Entry 7TYL (electron microscopy, 3.30 A resolution); this record covers chains A and B of the 6 polymer chains in the assembly.

[Chain A]
Name: Guanine nucleotide-binding protein G(s) subunit alpha isoforms short
Organism: Homo sapiens
UniProt: P63092 (GNAS2_HUMAN); numbering as in UniProt (aligned over 1-394)
Amino-acid sequence (394 residues; numbered 1 to 394; the number before each row is that of its first residue):
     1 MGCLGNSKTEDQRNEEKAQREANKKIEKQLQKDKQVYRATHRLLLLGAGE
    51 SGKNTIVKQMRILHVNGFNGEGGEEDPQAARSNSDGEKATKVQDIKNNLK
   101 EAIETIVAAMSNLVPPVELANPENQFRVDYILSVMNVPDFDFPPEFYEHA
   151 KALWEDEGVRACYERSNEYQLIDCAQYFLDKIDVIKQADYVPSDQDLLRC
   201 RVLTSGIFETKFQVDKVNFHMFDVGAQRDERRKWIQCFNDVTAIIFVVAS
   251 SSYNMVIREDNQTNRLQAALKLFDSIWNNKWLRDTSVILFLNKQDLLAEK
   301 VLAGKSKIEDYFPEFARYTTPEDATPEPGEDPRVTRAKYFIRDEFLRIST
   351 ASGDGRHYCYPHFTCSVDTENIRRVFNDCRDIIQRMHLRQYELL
Disordered / not traced: 1-10, 61-203, 251-263
Differences from the reference sequence: conflict Asn54 (Ser in P63092), Ala226 (Gly in P63092), Ala268 (Glu in P63092), Lys271 (Asn in P63092), Asp274 (Lys in P63092), Lys280 (Arg in P63092), Asp284 (Thr in P63092), Thr285 (Ile in P63092); engineered mutation Ser366 (Ala in P63092)

[Chain B]
Name: Guanine nucleotide-binding protein G(I)/G(S)/G(T) subunit beta-1
Organism: Homo sapiens
UniProt: P62873 (GBB1_HUMAN); numbering as in UniProt (aligned over 2-340)
Amino-acid sequence (350 residues; numbered -9 to 340; the number before each row is that of its first residue; numbers below 1 keep their minus sign (Met-9 is residue -9)):
    -9 MHHHHHHGSSGSELDQLRQEAEQLKNQIRDARKACADATLSQITNNIDPV
    41 GRIQMRTRRTLRGHLAKIYAMHWGTDSRLLVSASQDGKLIIWDSYTTNKV
    91 HAIPLRSSWVMTCAYAPSGNYVACGGLDNICSIYNLKTREGNVRVSRELA
   141 GHTGYLSCCRFLDDNQIVTSSGDTTCALWDIETGQQTTTFTGHTGDVMSL
   191 SLAPDTRLFVSGACDASAKLWDVREGMCRQTFTGHESDINAICFFPNGNA
   241 FATGSDDATCRLFDLRADQELMTYSHDNIICGITSVSFSKSGRLLLAGYD
   291 DFNCNVWDALKADRAGVLAGHDNRVSCLGVTDDGMAVATGSWDSFLKIWN
Disordered / not traced: -9 to 1
Differences from the reference sequence: expression tag (-9 to 1)
Swiss-Prot annotation at these positions:
  - modified residue: Ser2 (N-acetylserine), His266 (Phosphohistidine)
  - natural variant: Leu30 (L30F: In MRD42; uncertain significance), Arg52 (R52G: In MRD42), Gly64 (G64V: In MRD42), Asp76 (D76E: In MRD42; D76G: In MRD42), Gly77 (G77S: In MRD42), Lys78 (K78R: In MRD42), Ile80 (I80N: In MRD42; I80T: In MRD42), His91 (H91R: In MRD42; uncertain significance), Ala92 (A92T: In MRD42), Pro94 (P94S: In MRD42), Leu95 (L95P: In MRD42), Arg96 (R96L: In MRD42), 5 further natural variant entries in UniProt

[How chain A and chain B interact]
Pairs across the interface (53):
  Glu16(A) - Thr86(B)
  Gln19(A) - Asp83(B)  hydrogen bond
  Gln19(A) - Thr86(B)  hydrogen bond
  Gln19(A) - Asn88(B)
  Gln19(A) - Lys89(B)
  Arg20(A) - Asn88(B)
  Asn23(A) - Asn88(B)  hydrogen bond
  Asn23(A) - Lys89(B)  hydrogen bond
  Ile26(A) - Val90(B)
  Ile26(A) - His91(B)
  Ile26(A) - Ala92(B)
  Leu30(A) - Gly53(B)
  Leu30(A) - Leu55(B)  hydrophobic
  Asp33(A) - Lys78(B)  salt bridge
  Lys34(A) - Leu55(B)
  Tyr37(A) - Ala56(B)
  Gly206(A) - Leu117(B)
  Gly206(A) - Asp118(B)
  Gly206(A) - Asn119(B)
  Ile207(A) - Trp99(B)
  Phe222(A) - Trp99(B)
  Ala226(A) - Thr143(B)
  Gln227(A) - Leu117(B)  hydrogen bond (side chain-backbone)
  Gln227(A) - Asn119(B)  hydrogen bond
  Gln227(A) - Gly144(B)
  Gln227(A) - Tyr145(B)  hydrogen bond (side chain-backbone)
  Arg228(A) - Gly162(B)  hydrogen bond (side chain-backbone)
  Arg228(A) - Thr164(B)
  Arg228(A) - Asp186(B)  salt bridge
  Glu230(A) - Asp186(B)
  Arg232(A) - Cys204(B)
  Lys233(A) - Tyr145(B)
  Lys233(A) - Met188(B)
  Lys233(A) - Cys204(B)
  Lys233(A) - Asp228(B)  salt bridge
  Lys233(A) - Asn230(B)  hydrogen bond
  Lys233(A) - Asp246(B)  salt bridge
  Trp234(A) - Leu117(B)  hydrophobic
  Trp234(A) - Tyr145(B)
  Gln236(A) - Tyr59(B)  hydrogen bond (backbone-side chain)
  Gln236(A) - Arg314(B)  hydrogen bond
  Cys237(A) - Lys57(B)
  Cys237(A) - Tyr59(B)
  Cys237(A) - Trp99(B)
  Cys237(A) - Met101(B)  hydrophobic
  Phe238(A) - Trp99(B)  hydrophobic
  Phe238(A) - Leu117(B)  hydrophobic
  Asn239(A) - Lys57(B)
  Asn239(A) - Trp332(B)
  Asp240(A) - Lys57(B)  salt bridge
  Val241(A) - Trp99(B)  hydrophobic
  Trp281(A) - Arg314(B)
  Trp281(A) - Trp332(B)  hydrophobic
Interface residues without a listed pair, chain A (30 interface residues in all): Glu15, Ala22, Glu27, Arg38
Interface residues without a listed pair, chain B (37 interface residues in all): Arg68, Gln75, Asp76, Thr87, Asp163, Asp290

[In short]
30 residues of chain A and 37 residues of chain B are in contact; the contacts include 11 hydrogen bonds and 5
salt bridges. Polar pairs include Asp33(A)-Lys78(B), Arg228(A)-Asp186(B) and Lys233(A)-Asp228(B).
Here chain A is Guanine nucleotide-binding protein G(s) subunit alpha isoforms short and chain B is Guanine
nucleotide-binding protein G(I)/G(S)/G(T) subunit beta-1, both from Homo sapiens. Entry 7TYL (Calcitonin
Receptor in complex with Gs and rat amylin peptide, bypass motif) was determined by electron microscopy
together with 7TYF, 7TYH, 7TYI, 7TYN, 7TYO, 7TYW and 3 further entries from the same study.
